4FMX - chain A; structure by X-ray diffraction, 1.55 A resolution.

# Chain A
Name: P450cin
Organism: Citrobacter braakii
UniProtKB: Q8VQF6 (Q8VQF6_CITBR); residues 8-404 here = UniProt positions 8-404
Amino-acid sequence (398 residues; each row starts with the number of its first residue):
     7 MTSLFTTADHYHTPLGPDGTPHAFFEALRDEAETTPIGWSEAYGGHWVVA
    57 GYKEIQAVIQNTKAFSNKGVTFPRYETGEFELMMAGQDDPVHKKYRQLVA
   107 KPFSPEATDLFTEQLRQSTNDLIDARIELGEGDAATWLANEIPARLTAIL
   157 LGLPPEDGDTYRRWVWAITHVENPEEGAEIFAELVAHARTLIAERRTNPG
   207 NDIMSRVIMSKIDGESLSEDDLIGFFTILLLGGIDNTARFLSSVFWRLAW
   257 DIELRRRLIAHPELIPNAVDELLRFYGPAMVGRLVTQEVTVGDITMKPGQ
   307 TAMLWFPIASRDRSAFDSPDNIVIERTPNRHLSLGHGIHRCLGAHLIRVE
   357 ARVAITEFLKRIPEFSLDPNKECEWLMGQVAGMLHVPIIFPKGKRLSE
Not modelled in the structure: 7
Sequence notes: initiating methionine (7)
Bound ions: heme Fe near Cys347 (its only coordinating residue here)
Ligand contacts:
  - 1,8-cineole (CNL; 1,3,3-trimethyl-2-oxabicyclo[2.2.2]octane): Val76, Thr77, Tyr81, Leu88, Ala91, Ile234, Leu237, Gly238, Asn242, Ala285, Met286, Val287, Gln385, Val386
  - heme (HEM): Ile65, Asn73, Val76, Met90, Ala91, His98, Arg102, Phe109, Leu156, Ile234, Leu235, Gly238, Gly239, Asn242, Thr243, Phe246, Leu279, Pro284, Ala285, Val287, Arg289, Phe312, Leu338, Ser339, Leu340, Gly341, Ile344, His345, Arg346, Cys347, Leu348, Gly349, Ile353
What the authors report for this chain:
  - binding site for 1,8-cineole: Tyr81, Asn242
  - catalytic residues: Asn242 (citing earlier work)
  - contacts within the chain: Gly238-Thr243, Gly239-Ala244
  - conformationally variable residues: Ile240

# In short
Chain A binds heme and 1,8-cineole. From the paper: the catalytic residue Asn242; a binding site for
1,8-cineole at Tyr81 and Asn242.
Chain A is P450cin (Citrobacter braakii); the structure, Crystal Structure of Substrate-Bound P450cin, was
determined by X-ray diffraction together with 4G3R, 4FYZ and 4FB2 from the same study.
